1Y2T - chains A and B; structure by X-ray diffraction, 1.50 A resolution.

== Chain A (and B) ==
Protein: lectin
Organism: Agaricus bisporus
Notes: chain B of this document is another copy of the same molecule, construct and numbering; everything in this record applies to it too
UniProt: Q00022 (ABL_AGABI); residues 2-133 here = UniProt positions 2-133
Amino-acid sequence (142 residues; numbered 2 to 143; the number before each row is that of its first residue):
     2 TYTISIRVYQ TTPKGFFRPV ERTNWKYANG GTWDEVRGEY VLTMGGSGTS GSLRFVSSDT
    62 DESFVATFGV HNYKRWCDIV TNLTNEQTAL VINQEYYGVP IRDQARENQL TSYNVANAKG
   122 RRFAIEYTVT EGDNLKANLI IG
Swiss-Prot annotation at these positions:
  - binding site (beta-D-Gal-(1->3)-alpha-D-GalNAc): Ala-29, Ser-48, Gly-49, Asn-73
  - binding site (N-acetyl-beta-D-glucosamine): Thr-82, Arg-103, Tyr-114

== Interface between chain A and chain B ==
Contacting residue pairs - 52 pairs, chain A then chain B:
  Arg-19(A) / Thr-33(B)
  Arg-19(A) / Asp-35(B)  salt bridge
  Pro-20(A) / Trp-34(B)
  Val-21(A) / Asn-25(B)  hydrogen bond (backbone-side chain)
  Val-21(A) / Thr-33(B)
  Val-21(A) / Trp-34(B)  hydrogen bond (backbone-backbone)
  Glu-22(A) / Arg-23(B)
  Glu-22(A) / Thr-24(B)
  Glu-22(A) / Asn-25(B)  hydrogen bond (side chain-backbone)
  Arg-23(A) / Glu-22(B)
  Arg-23(A) / Arg-23(B)  hydrogen bond (backbone-backbone)
  Thr-24(A) / Glu-22(B)
  Thr-24(A) / Thr-24(B)
  Thr-24(A) / Leu-91(B)
  Asn-25(A) / Val-21(B)  hydrogen bond (side chain-backbone)
  Asn-25(A) / Glu-22(B)  hydrogen bond (backbone-side chain)
  Asn-25(A) / Arg-55(B)
  Asn-25(A) / Thr-89(B)  hydrogen bond (backbone-side chain)
  Asn-25(A) / Leu-91(B)
  Trp-26(A) / Thr-89(B)
  Trp-26(A) / Leu-91(B)  hydrophobic
  Lys-27(A) / Glu-87(B)
  Lys-27(A) / Val-92(B)
  Asn-30(A) / Asn-86(B)  hydrogen bond
  Asn-30(A) / Glu-87(B)
  Gly-31(A) / Asn-86(B)
  Gly-31(A) / Thr-89(B)
  Gly-32(A) / Arg-55(B)  hydrogen bond (backbone-side chain)
  Thr-33(A) / Arg-19(B)  hydrogen bond
  Thr-33(A) / Val-21(B)
  Trp-34(A) / Pro-20(B)
  Trp-34(A) / Val-21(B)  hydrogen bond (backbone-backbone)
  Asp-35(A) / Arg-19(B)  salt bridge
  Glu-36(A) / Glu-36(B)
  Arg-55(A) / Asn-25(B)
  Arg-55(A) / Gly-32(B)  hydrogen bond (side chain-backbone)
  Asn-86(A) / Asn-30(B)
  Asn-86(A) / Gly-31(B)
  Glu-87(A) / Lys-27(B)
  Glu-87(A) / Asn-30(B)
  Thr-89(A) / Asn-25(B)  hydrogen bond (side chain-backbone)
  Thr-89(A) / Trp-26(B)
  Leu-91(A) / Thr-24(B)
  Leu-91(A) / Asn-25(B)
  Leu-91(A) / Trp-26(B)  hydrophobic
  Leu-91(A) / Leu-91(B)
  Leu-91(A) / Asn-94(B)
  Leu-91(A) / Gln-95(B)
  Val-92(A) / Lys-27(B)
  Asn-94(A) / Leu-91(B)
  Gln-95(A) / Leu-91(B)
  Gln-95(A) / Gln-95(B)  hydrogen bond

== In short ==
Chain A and chain B each contribute 24 residues to their interface; the contacts include 14 hydrogen bonds and
2 salt bridges. Polar pairs include Arg-19(A)/Asp-35(B), Val-21(A)/Asn-25(B) and Glu-22(A)/Asn-25(B). From
UniProt: 4 beta-D-Gal-(1->3)-alpha-D-GalNAc-binding residues and 3 N-acetyl-beta-D-glucosamine-binding
residues on chain A.
Both chains are lectin (Agaricus bisporus). Entry 1Y2T (Crystal structure of the common edible mushroom
(Agaricus bisporus) lectin) was determined by X-ray diffraction (same publication as 1Y2U and 1Y2V).
